PDB entry 7MFK | X-ray diffraction, 2.13 A resolution | chain A

== Chain A ==
Molecule: Alpha-N-acetylglucosaminidase family protein
Source organism: Clostridium perfringens (strain ATCC 13124 / DSM 756 / JCM 1290 / NCIMB 6125 / NCTC 8237 / Type A)
Reference sequence: A0A0H2YU91 (A0A0H2YU91_CLOP1); numbering as in UniProt (aligned over 24-916)
Chain sequence (899 residues; each row starts with the number of its first residue):
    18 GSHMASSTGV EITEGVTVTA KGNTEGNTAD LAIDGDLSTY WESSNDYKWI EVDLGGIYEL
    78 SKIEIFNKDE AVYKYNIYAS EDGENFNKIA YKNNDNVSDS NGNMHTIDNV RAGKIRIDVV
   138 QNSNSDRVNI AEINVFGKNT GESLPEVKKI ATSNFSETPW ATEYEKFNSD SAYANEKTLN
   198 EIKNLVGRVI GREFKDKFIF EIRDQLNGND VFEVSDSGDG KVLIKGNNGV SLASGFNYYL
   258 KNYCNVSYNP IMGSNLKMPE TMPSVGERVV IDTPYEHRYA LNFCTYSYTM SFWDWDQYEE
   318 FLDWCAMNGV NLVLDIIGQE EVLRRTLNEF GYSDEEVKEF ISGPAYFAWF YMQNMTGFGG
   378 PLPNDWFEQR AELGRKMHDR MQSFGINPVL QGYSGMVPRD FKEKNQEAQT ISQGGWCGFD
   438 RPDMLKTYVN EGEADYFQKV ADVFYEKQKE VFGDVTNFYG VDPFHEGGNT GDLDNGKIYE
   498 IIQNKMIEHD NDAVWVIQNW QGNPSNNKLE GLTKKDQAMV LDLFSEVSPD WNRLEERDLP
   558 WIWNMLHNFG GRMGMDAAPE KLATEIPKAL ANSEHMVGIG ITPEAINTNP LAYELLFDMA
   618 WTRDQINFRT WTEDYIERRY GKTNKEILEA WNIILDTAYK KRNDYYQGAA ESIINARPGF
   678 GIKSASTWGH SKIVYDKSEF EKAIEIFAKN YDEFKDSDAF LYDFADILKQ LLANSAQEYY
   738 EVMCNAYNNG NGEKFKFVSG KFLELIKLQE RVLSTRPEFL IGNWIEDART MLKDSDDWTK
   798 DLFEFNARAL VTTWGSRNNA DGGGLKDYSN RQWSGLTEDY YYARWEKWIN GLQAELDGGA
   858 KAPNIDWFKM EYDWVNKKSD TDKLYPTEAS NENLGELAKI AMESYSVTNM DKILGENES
Disordered / not traced: 18-25, 911-916
Sequence notes: expression tag (18-23)
Bound ions: Ca2+: L48, D51, D53, T56, A148, E149
Ligand contacts: alpha-HNJNAc (Z7S; N-[(2S,3S,4R,5R,6R)-4,5-dihydroxy-2,6-bis(hydroxymethyl)piperidin-3-yl]acetamide): N299, C301, Y305, W366, M369, W433, H482, E483, W517, L540, L563, F566, E601, Q664, W811, L822, Y825

== Overview ==
Ligands of chain A: alpha-HNJNAc. The Ca2+ site is built by L48, D51, D53, T56, A148 and E149.
Chain A is Alpha-N-acetylglucosaminidase family protein (Clostridium perfringens (strain ATCC 13124 / DSM 756
/ JCM 1290 / NCIMB 6125 / NCTC 8237 / Type A)); the structure, Structure of the Clostridium perfringens GH89
in complex with alpha-HNJNAc, was determined by X-ray diffraction, deposited together with 7MFL.
